8FAD - chains D and F of the 6 polymer chains in the assembly; structure by electron microscopy, 4.00 A resolution.

# Chain D (and F)
Molecule: Transmembrane protein gp41
From: Human immunodeficiency virus 1
Notes: chain F of this document is another copy of the same molecule, construct and numbering; everything in this record applies to it too
UniProtKB: P19550 (ENV_HV1S1); residues 520-657 here correspond to UniProt positions 511-648 (UniProt number = residue number - 9)
Amino-acid sequence (138 residues; numbered 520 to 657; the number before each row is that of its first residue):
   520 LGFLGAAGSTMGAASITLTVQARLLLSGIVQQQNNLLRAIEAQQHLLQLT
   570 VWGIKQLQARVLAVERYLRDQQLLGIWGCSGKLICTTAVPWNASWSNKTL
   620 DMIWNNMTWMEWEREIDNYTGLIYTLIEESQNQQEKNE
Disulfides: Cys598-Cys604
Covalently attached groups: N-acetylglucosamine (NAG) linked to Asn611, Asn616, Asn625, Asn637
Sequence notes: conflict Ala533 (Arg524 in P19550), Ile535 (Leu526 in P19550), Leu543 (Gln534 in P19550), Arg588 (Lys579 in P19550), Thr618 (Ser609 in P19550), Met621 (Gln612 in P19550), Gly640 (Asn631 in P19550)
Swiss-Prot annotation at these positions:
  - region: Lys574 to Leu592 (Immunosuppression)
  - glycosylation (N-linked (GlcNAc...) asparagine): Asn611, Asn616, Asn625, Asn637
What the authors report for this chain:
  - self-association interface (contacts with another copy of this molecule); pairs are residue here / residue on that copy: Thr538-Asn651 (hydrogen bond)

# Chain D / chain F interface
Residue-residue contacts - 22 pairs, chain D then chain F:
  Leu543(D) with Ile595(F), hydrophobic; Glu647(F); Gln650(F); Asn651(F); Glu654(F)
  Ser546(D) with Ile595(F)
  Gln550(D) with Arg588(F); Gln591(F); Leu592(F)
  Asn554(D) with Arg588(F), hydrogen bond
  Arg557(D) with Glu584(F); Arg588(F)
  Leu566(D) with Gln577(F)
  Leu568(D) with Ile573(F), hydrophobic
  Arg579(D) with Val580(F); Glu584(F), salt bridge
  Val583(D) with Leu587(F), hydrophobic
  Tyr586(D) with Gln590(F), hydrogen bond; Gln591(F), hydrogen bond
  Lys601(D) with Gly594(F); Gln650(F); Glu654(F), salt bridge
Other interface residues (no listed pair), chain D (14 interface residues in all): Gln540, Leu576, Ser599
Other interface residues (no listed pair), chain F (18 interface residues in all): Trp596, Ser599, Lys655

# In short
14 residues of chain D and 18 residues of chain F are in contact, with 3 hydrogen bonds and 2 salt bridges.
Among the polar pairs are Arg579(D)-Glu584(F), Lys601(D)-Glu654(F) and Asn554(D)-Arg588(F). Covalently linked
N-acetylglucosamine: at Asn611(D), Asn616(D), Asn625(D) and Asn637(D). The paper reports a self-association
interface involving Thr538(D).
Both chains are Transmembrane protein gp41 (Human immunodeficiency virus 1). Entry 8FAD (Asymmetric structure
of cleaved HIV-1 AD8 envelope glycoprotein trimer in styrene-maleic acid lipid nanoparticles) was determined
by electron microscopy together with 8FAE from the same study.
